PDB entry 3BS1 | X-ray diffraction, 1.60 A resolution | chains C and A of the 3 polymer chains in the assembly

Chain C:
Molecule: 16-nt DNA strand
Sequence (16 nucleotides; row label = number of the first residue in the row):
     1 AAUACTTAAC TGTTAA
Modified residues: BRU (5-bromo-2'-deoxyuridine-5'-monophosphate) at position 3

Chain A:
Name: Accessory gene regulator protein A
From: Staphylococcus aureus
Notes: fragment: C-terminal domain, residues 137-238
UniProt: P0A0I7 (AGRA_STAAU); residue numbers follow UniProt; this construct covers 137-238
Chain sequence (103 residues; each row starts with the number of its first residue):
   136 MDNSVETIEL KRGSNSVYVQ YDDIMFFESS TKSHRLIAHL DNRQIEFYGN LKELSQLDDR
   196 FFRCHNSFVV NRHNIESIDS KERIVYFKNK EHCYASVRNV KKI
Construct notes: initiating methionine (136)
Metal / ion sites: Mg2+: Ser-190, Phe-196
From the paper describing this entry:
  - contacts within the chain: Glu-141/Arg-195 (salt bridge), Asp-157/His-208 (salt bridge), His-174/Glu-226 (salt bridge), Asp-176/Lys-223, Asp-157/Arg-195 (salt bridge)
  - binding site for the 16-nt DNA strand: His-169, Asn-201
  - binding site for the 16-nt DNA strand (chain C): Arg-233
  - mutagenesis - H169A (40 to 90-fold), R233A (40 to 90-fold): decreased binding to DNA

Chain C / chain A interface:
Residue-residue contacts (19; chain C residue first):
  DA1(C) with Gly-148(A), sugar contact; Tyr-183(A), sugar contact
  DA2(C) with Arg-170(A), sugar contact; Tyr-183(A), hydrogen bond to the phosphate
  BRU_3(C) with Ser-168(A), base contact; Arg-170(A), salt bridge to the phosphate
  DA4(C) with His-169(A), base contact
  DC10(C) with Asn-201(A), phosphate contact
  DT11(C) with His-200(A), phosphate contact; Asn-201(A), hydrogen bond to the phosphate; Ser-231(A), hydrogen bond to the phosphate; Arg-233(A), base contact; Asn-234(A), phosphate contact
  DG12(C) with Arg-218(A), salt bridge to the phosphate; Ala-230(A), phosphate contact; Ser-231(A), phosphate contact; Val-232(A), hydrogen bond to the phosphate; Arg-233(A), hydrogen bond to the base
  DT13(C) with Arg-233(A), base contact

In short:
The interface between chain C and chain A involves 8 residues on one side and 13 on the other, with 5 hydrogen
bonds and 2 salt bridges. Polar pairs include DG12(C)/Arg-233(A), DA2(C)/Tyr-183(A) and DT11(C)/Asn-201(A).
The paper reports a binding site for the 16-nt DNA strand at His-169(A) and Asn-201(A); H169A and R233A of
chain A reduce binding to DNA.
Chain C is a 16-nt DNA strand and chain A is Accessory gene regulator protein A (Staphylococcus aureus); the
structure, Structure of the Staphylococcus aureus AgrA LytTR Domain Bound to DNA Reveals a Beta Fold with ...,
was determined by X-ray diffraction.
